Entry 5YAX (X-ray diffraction, 2.50 A resolution); this record covers chains B and C of the 3 polymer chains in the assembly.

[Chain B]
Protein: scFv1 antibody
From: Homo sapiens
Notes: antibody fragment or engineered binder
Chain sequence (246 residues; each row starts with the number of its first residue; note: 882 numbers in that range are skipped by the numbering (no residue carries them; nothing is unmodelled there); numbering starts at 0):
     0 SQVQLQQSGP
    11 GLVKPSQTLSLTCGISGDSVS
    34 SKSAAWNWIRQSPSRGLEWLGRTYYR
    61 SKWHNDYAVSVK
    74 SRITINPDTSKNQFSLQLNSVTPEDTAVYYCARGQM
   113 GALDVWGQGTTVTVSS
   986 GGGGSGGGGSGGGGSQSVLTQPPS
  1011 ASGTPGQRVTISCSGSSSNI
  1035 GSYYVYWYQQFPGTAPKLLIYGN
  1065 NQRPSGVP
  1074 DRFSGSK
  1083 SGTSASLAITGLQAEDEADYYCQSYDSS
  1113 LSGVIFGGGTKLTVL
Disordered / not traced: 0, 986-1000
Disulfide bonds: Cys23-Cys104

[Chain C]
Protein: Large envelope protein
From: Hepatitis B virus
Notes: fragment: PreS1 peptide
UniProt: B2CXZ0 (B2CXZ0_HBV); residues -9 to 48 here correspond to UniProt positions 2-59 (UniProt number = residue number + 11)
Chain sequence (60 residues; each row starts with the number of its first residue; numbers below 1 keep their minus sign (Gly-11 is residue -11)):
   -11 GPGGWSSKPRQGMGTNLSVPNPLGFFPDHQLDPAFGANSNNPDWDFNPNK
    39 DHWPEANQVG
Disordered / not traced: -11 to 19, 28-48
Construct notes: expression tag (-11 to -10)
Reported in the primary citation:
  - mutagenesis - G24R: unchanged binding to 2H5
  - mutagenesis - D20A: abolished binding to 2H5-A14
  - mutagenesis - L19A: decreased binding to 2H5

[How chain B and chain C interact]
Pairs across the interface (19):
  Ser36(B) - Phe23(C)
  Ala38(B) - Phe23(C)  hydrophobic
  Arg55(B) - Asp20(C)  salt bridge
  Arg55(B) - Ala22(C)
  Tyr57(B) - Ala22(C)
  Arg59(B) - Ala22(C)  hydrogen bond (side chain-backbone)
  Arg59(B) - Phe23(C)
  Gly107(B) - Phe23(C)
  Gln108(B) - Phe23(C)
  Met109(B) - Ala25(C)  hydrophobic
  Gly113(B) - Phe23(C)
  Ser1036(B) - Ser27(C)
  Tyr1037(B) - Asp20(C)
  Tyr1037(B) - Ser27(C)
  Tyr1038(B) - Asn26(C)
  Tyr1038(B) - Ser27(C)
  Tyr1107(B) - Asp20(C)
  Tyr1107(B) - Pro21(C)
  Val1116(B) - Asp20(C)
Interface residues without a listed pair, chain B (17 interface residues in all): Ala37, Asp66, Lys1080
Interface features reported in the paper:
  - specific contacts: Ala38(B)-Phe23(C) (hydrophobic contact), Arg55(B)-Asp20(C) (salt bridge), Arg59(B)-Ala22(C) (hydrogen bond), Met109(B)-Ala25(C) (hydrophobic contact), Ala22(C)-Tyr57(B) (hydrophobic contact)
  - epitope / paratope residues, chain B: Ala38(B), Arg55(B), Arg59(B), Met109(B)
  - epitope / paratope residues, chain C: Asp20(C), Pro21(C), Ala22(C), Ala25(C), Asn26(C), Ser27(C)
  - hot spots on chain C (mutagenesis) - P21A, F23A: abolished binding to 2H5

[Overview]
17 residues of chain B face 7 of chain C across their interface, with 1 hydrogen bond and 1 salt bridge. Polar
pairs include Arg55(B)-Asp20(C) and Arg59(B)-Ala22(C). The paper describes hydrophobic contacts between
Ala38(B) and Phe23(C), Met109(B) and Ala25(C) and Ala22(C) and Tyr57(B); a salt bridge between Arg55(B) and
Asp20(C); a hydrogen bond between Arg59(B) and Ala22(C). The paper reports that P21A and F23A of chain C
abolish binding to 2H5; epitope/paratope residues Ala38(B), Arg55(B) and Asp20(C) among others; 5
substitutions were tested in all.
Chain B is scFv1 antibody (Homo sapiens) and chain C is Large envelope protein (Hepatitis B virus); the
structure, Crystal structure of a human neutralizing antibody bound to a HBV preS1 peptide, was determined by
X-ray diffraction.
